5OUQ - chains C and D of the 6 polymer chains in the assembly; structure by X-ray diffraction, 5.11 A resolution (low resolution: residue-level contacts below are approximate; hydrogen-bond / salt-bridge calls are withheld).

# Chain C (and D)
Protein: Perforin-like protein 1
Organism: Toxoplasma gondii
Notes: chain D of this document is another copy of the same molecule, construct and numbering; everything in this record applies to it too
UniProtKB: G3G7T1 (G3G7T1_TOXGO); residue numbers follow UniProt; this construct covers 462-805
Sequence (356 residues; each row starts with the number of its first residue):
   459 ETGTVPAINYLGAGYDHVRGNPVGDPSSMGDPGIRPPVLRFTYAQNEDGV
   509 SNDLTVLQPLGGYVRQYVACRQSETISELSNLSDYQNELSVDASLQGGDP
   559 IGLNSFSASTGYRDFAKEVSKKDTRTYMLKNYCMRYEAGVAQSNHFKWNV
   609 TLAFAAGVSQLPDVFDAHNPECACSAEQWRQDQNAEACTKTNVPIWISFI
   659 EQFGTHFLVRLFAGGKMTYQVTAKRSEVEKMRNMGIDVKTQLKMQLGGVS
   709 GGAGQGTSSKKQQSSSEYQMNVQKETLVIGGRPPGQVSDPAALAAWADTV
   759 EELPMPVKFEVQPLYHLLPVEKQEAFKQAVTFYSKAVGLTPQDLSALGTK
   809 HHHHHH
Disordered / not traced: 459-464, 501-513, 601-604, 684-726, 801-814
Differences from the reference sequence: expression tag (459-461, 806-814); conflict Gln720 (Asn in G3G7T1), Gln744 (Asn in G3G7T1)
Cystine bridges: Cys632-Cys646
Covalently attached groups: N-acetylglucosamine (NAG) linked to Asn607

# Interface between chain C and chain D
Pairs across the interface (28; chain C residue first):
  Asp483(C) - Val526(D)
  Pro484(C) - Arg523(D)
  Pro484(C) - Gln524(D)
  Pro484(C) - Tyr525(D)
  Pro484(C) - Val526(D)
  Ser485(C) - Gln524(D)
  Ser486(C) - Val526(D)
  Met487(C) - Val526(D)
  Thr568(C) - Arg523(D)
  Gln727(C) - Ile534(D)
  Gln727(C) - Ser535(D)
  Met728(C) - Ile534(D)
  Asn729(C) - Glu532(D)
  Asn729(C) - Thr533(D)
  Asn729(C) - Ile534(D)
  Val730(C) - Glu532(D)
  Gln731(C) - Glu532(D)
  Lys732(C) - Gln530(D)
  Lys732(C) - Ser531(D)
  Glu733(C) - Arg529(D)
  Glu733(C) - Gln530(D)
  Val736(C) - Val526(D)
  Pro742(C) - Ala527(D)
  Gln744(C) - Cys528(D)
  Gln744(C) - Gln530(D)
  Gln744(C) - Ala755(D)
  Val745(C) - Gln530(D)
  Ser746(C) - Gln530(D)
Also at the interface, not in a pair above, chain C (22 interface residues in all): Asp572, Thr734, Gly743, Asp747
Also at the interface, not in a pair above, chain D (17 interface residues in all): Glu536, Ala752, Glu759

# Summary
Chain C and chain D form an interface of 22 and 17 residues respectively. Covalently linked
N-acetylglucosamine: at Asn607(C).
Chain C and chain D are both Perforin-like protein 1 (Toxoplasma gondii); the structure, Structure of TgPLP1
MACPF domain, was determined by X-ray diffraction (same publication as 5OUO, 5OUP and 5OWN).
